Entry 7VFG (electron microscopy, 3.87 A resolution); this record covers chains F and B of the 6 polymer chains in the assembly.

[Chain F (and B)]
Name: Scaffold protein D13
Source organism: Vaccinia virus (strain Western Reserve)
Notes: chain B of this document is another copy of the same molecule, construct and numbering; everything in this record applies to it too
UniProt: P68440 (D13_VACCW); residues 1-548 here = UniProt positions 1-548
Amino-acid sequence (549 residues; numbered 0 to 548; the number before each row is that of its first residue; numbering starts at 0):
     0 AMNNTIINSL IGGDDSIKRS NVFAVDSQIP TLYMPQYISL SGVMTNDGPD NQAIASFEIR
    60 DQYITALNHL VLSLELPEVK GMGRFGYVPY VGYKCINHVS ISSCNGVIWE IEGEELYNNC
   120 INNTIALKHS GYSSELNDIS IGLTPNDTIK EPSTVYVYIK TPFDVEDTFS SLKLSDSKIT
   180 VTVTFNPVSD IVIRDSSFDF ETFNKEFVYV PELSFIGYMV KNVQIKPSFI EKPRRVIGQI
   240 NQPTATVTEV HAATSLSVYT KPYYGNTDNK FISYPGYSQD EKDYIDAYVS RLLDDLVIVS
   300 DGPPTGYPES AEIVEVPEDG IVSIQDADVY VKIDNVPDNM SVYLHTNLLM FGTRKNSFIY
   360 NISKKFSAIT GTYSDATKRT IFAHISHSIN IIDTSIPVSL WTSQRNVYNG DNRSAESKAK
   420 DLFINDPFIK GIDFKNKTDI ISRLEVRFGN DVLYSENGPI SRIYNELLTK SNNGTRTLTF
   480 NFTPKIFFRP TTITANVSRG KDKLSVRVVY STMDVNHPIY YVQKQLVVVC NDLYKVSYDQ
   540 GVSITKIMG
Unresolved in the structure: 0-17, 46-48, 548
Differences from the reference sequence: expression tag (0)
Reported in the primary citation:
  - self-association interface (contacts with another copy of this molecule); pairs are residue here / residue on that copy: Asp-325/Arg-353 (salt bridge), Gln-324, Asn-355, Ser-356

[Interface between chain F and chain B]
Contacting residue pairs - 6 pairs, chain F then chain B:
  Ile-37(F) with Asn-449(B)
  Leu-39(F) with Asn-449(B)
  Arg-59(F) with Gly-499(B)
  Asp-60(F) with Arg-498(B)
  Gln-61(F) with Ser-497(B)
  Tyr-62(F) with Arg-498(B)
Other interface residues (no listed pair), chain F (7 interface residues in all): Ser-40
Other interface residues (no listed pair), chain B (5 interface residues in all): Arg-506

[Overview]
The interface between chain F and chain B involves 7 residues on one side and 5 on the other. From the paper:
a self-association interface involving Gln-324(F), Asp-325(F) and Arg-353(F) among others.
Chain F and chain B are both Scaffold protein D13 (Vaccinia virus (strain Western Reserve)); the structure,
Cryo-EM structure of Vaccinia virus scaffolding protein D13 trimer doublet, was determined by electron
microscopy (same publication as 7VFD, 7VFE, 7VFF and 7VFH).
